Entry 3REJ (X-ray diffraction, 2.55 A resolution); this record covers chains E and J of the 10 polymer chains in the assembly.

Chain E:
Molecule: Histone H3.2
From: Xenopus laevis
UniProtKB: P84233 (H32_XENLA); residues 1-135 here correspond to UniProt positions 2-136 (UniProt number = residue number + 1)
Amino-acid sequence (135 residues; numbered 1 to 135; the number before each row is that of its first residue):
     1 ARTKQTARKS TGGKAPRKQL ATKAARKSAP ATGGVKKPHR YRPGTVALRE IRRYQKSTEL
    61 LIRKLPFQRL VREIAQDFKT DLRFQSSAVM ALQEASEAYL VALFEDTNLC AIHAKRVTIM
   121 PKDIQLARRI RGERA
Unresolved in the structure: 1-38
Differences from the reference sequence: variant Ala102 (Gly103 in P84233)
Swiss-Prot annotation at these positions:
  - modified residue: Arg2 (Asymmetric dimethylarginine), Thr3 (Phosphothreonine), Lys4 (Allysine), Gln5 (5-glutamyl dopamine), Thr6 (Phosphothreonine), Arg8 (Citrulline), Lys9 (N6,N6,N6-trimethyllysine), Ser10 (ADP-ribosylserine), Thr11 (Phosphothreonine), Lys14 (N6-(2-hydroxyisobutyryl)lysine), Arg17 (Asymmetric dimethylarginine), Lys18 (N6-(2-hydroxyisobutyryl)lysine), Lys23 (N6-(2-hydroxyisobutyryl)lysine), Arg26 (Citrulline), Lys27 (N6,N6,N6-trimethyllysine), Ser28 (ADP-ribosylserine), Lys36 (N6,N6,N6-trimethyllysine), Lys37 (N6-methyllysine), Tyr41 (Phosphotyrosine), Lys56 (N6,N6,N6-trimethyllysine) and 8 more in UniProt
  - lipidation: Cys110 (S-palmitoyl cysteine)

Chain J:
Molecule: 146-nt DNA strand
Sequence (146 nucleotides; numbered -73 to 72; the number before each row is that of its first residue; numbers below 1 keep their minus sign (DA-73 is residue -73)):
   -73 ATCTCCAAAT ATCCCTTGCG GATCGTAGAA AAAGTGTGTC AAACTGCGCT ATCAAAGGGA
   -13 AACTTCAACT GAATTCAGTT GAAGTTTCCC TTTGATAGCG CAGTTTGACA CACTTTTTCT
    47 ACGATCCGCA AGGGATATTT GGAGAT
Ion coordination: Mn2+ site 1 near DG-56 (its only coordinating residue here); Mn2+ site 2 near DG-54 (its only coordinating residue here); Mn2+ site 3 near DG58 (its only coordinating residue here); Mn2+ site 4 near DG68 (its only coordinating residue here)

Chain E / chain J interface:
Contacting residue pairs - 25 pairs, chain E then chain J:
  His39(E) - DG70(J)  sugar contact
  Arg40(E) - DG70(J)  phosphate contact
  Tyr41(E) - DA69(J)  phosphate contact
  Tyr41(E) - DG70(J)  phosphate contact
  Arg42(E) - DC-5(J)  salt bridge to the phosphate
  Arg42(E) - DG70(J)  hydrogen bond to the phosphate
  Pro43(E) - DA-6(J)  phosphate contact
  Pro43(E) - DC-5(J)  sugar contact
  Thr45(E) - DA69(J)  phosphate contact
  Thr45(E) - DG70(J)  hydrogen bond to the phosphate
  Arg63(E) - DA-14(J)  phosphate contact
  Arg63(E) - DA-13(J)  salt bridge to the phosphate
  Arg72(E) - DA-23(J)  salt bridge to the phosphate
  Arg83(E) - DT-24(J)  phosphate contact
  Arg83(E) - DA-23(J)  sugar contact
  Phe84(E) - DT-24(J)  sugar contact
  Phe84(E) - DA-23(J)  hydrogen bond to the phosphate
  Gln85(E) - DT-24(J)  phosphate contact
  Ser86(E) - DT-24(J)  hydrogen bond to the phosphate
  Arg116(E) - DG-3(J)  phosphate contact
  Val117(E) - DG-3(J)  hydrogen bond to the phosphate
  Thr118(E) - DT-4(J)  hydrogen bond to the phosphate
  Thr118(E) - DG-3(J)  hydrogen bond to the phosphate
  Met120(E) - DG-3(J)  phosphate contact
  Met120(E) - DA-2(J)  phosphate contact
Interface residues without a listed pair, chain E (17 interface residues in all): Lys115
Interface residues without a listed pair, chain J (12 interface residues in all): DA71

In short:
The interface between chain E and chain J involves 17 residues on one side and 12 on the other; the contacts
include 7 hydrogen bonds and 3 salt bridges. Among the polar pairs are Arg42(E)-DG70(J), Thr45(E)-DG70(J) and
Phe84(E)-DA-23(J).
Chain E is Histone H3.2 (Xenopus laevis) and chain J is a 146-nt DNA strand; the structure, 2.55 Angstrom
Crystal Structure of the Nucleosome Core Particle Assembled with a 146 bp Alpha-Satellite DNA ..., was
determined by X-ray diffraction (same publication as 3REH, 3REI, 3REK and 3REL).
